5ZE1 - chains N and G of the 6 polymer chains in the assembly; structure by X-ray diffraction, 3.00 A resolution.

[Chain N]
Molecule: HMGB1 A-B box
Source organism: Mus musculus
Reference sequence: P63158 (HMGB1_MOUSE); residue numbers follow UniProt; this construct covers 1-163
Sequence (163 residues; row label = number of the first residue in the row):
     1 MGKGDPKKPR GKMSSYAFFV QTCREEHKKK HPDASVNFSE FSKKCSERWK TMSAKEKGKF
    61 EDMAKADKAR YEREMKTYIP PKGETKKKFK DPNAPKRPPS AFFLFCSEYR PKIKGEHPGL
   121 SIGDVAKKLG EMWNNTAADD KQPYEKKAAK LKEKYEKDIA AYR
Disordered / not traced: 1-10, 51-53, 77-96, 117-121, 137-138, 158-163

[Chain G]
Molecule: 54-nt DNA strand
Sequence (54 nucleotides; numbered 3 to 56; the number before each row is that of its first residue):
     3 GGTTTTTGTC TGGCTTCACA CTTGATTTGC ATCACTGTGT AAGACAGGCC AGAT
Ion coordination: Mn2+ site 1: DG41, DT42 (shared with 2 residues of chain C); Mn2+ site 2: DT42 (shared with 2 residues of chain C; 1 residue of chain J)

[How chain N and chain G interact]
Contacting residue pairs (11):
  Lys12(N) with DT11(G), sugar contact
  Met13(N) with DC12(G), sugar contact
  Gln21(N) with DT13(G), hydrogen bond to the phosphate
  Lys28(N) with DT13(G), phosphate contact; DG14(G), salt bridge to the phosphate
  Phe38(N) with DT13(G), base contact
  Phe102(N) with DT25(G), sugar contact
  Ile122(N) with DA22(G), base contact
  Gly123(N) with DC23(G), sugar contact
  Ala126(N) with DC23(G), base contact
  Lys127(N) with DC23(G), sugar contact
Also at the interface, not in a pair above, chain N (14 interface residues in all): Gly11, Ala17, Phe103, Gly130
Also at the interface, not in a pair above, chain G (8 interface residues in all): DT24

[Overview]
14 residues of chain N face 8 of chain G across their interface; the contacts include 1 hydrogen bond and 1
salt bridge. Among the polar pairs are Gln21(N)-DT13(G) and Lys28(N)-DG14(G). DG41(G) and DT42(G) coordinate
Mn2+ site 1.
Chain N is HMGB1 A-B box (Mus musculus) and chain G is a 54-nt DNA strand; the structure, Hairpin Forming
Complex, RAG1/2-Nicked 12RSS/23RSS complex in 2mM Mn2+ for 10 min at 4'C, was determined by X-ray diffraction
together with 5ZDZ, 5ZE0, 5ZE2, 6CG0, 6CIJ, 6CIK, 6CIL and 6CIM from the same study.
